PDB entry 9B6O | electron microscopy, 2.61 A resolution | chains H and L of the 8 polymer chains in the assembly

== Chain H ==
Molecule: Fab1-2 heavy chain
Organism: Homo sapiens
Chain sequence (120 residues; numbered 20 to 139; the number before each row is that of its first residue):
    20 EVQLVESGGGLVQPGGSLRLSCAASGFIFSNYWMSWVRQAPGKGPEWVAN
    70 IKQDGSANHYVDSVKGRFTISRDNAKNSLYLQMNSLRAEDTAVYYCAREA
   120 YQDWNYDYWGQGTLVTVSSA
Disulfide bonds: Cys41-Cys115

== Chain L ==
Molecule: Fab1-2 light chain
Organism: Homo sapiens
Chain sequence (107 residues; row label = number of the first residue in the row):
    23 DIQMTQSPSSLSASVGDRVTVTCRASEFISRYLNWYQQKPGKAPKVLIYA
    73 ASSLQSGVPSRFSGSGSGTDFTLTISSLQPEDFATYYCQQSYSTPYTFGQ
   123 GTKLEIK
Disulfide bonds: Cys45-Cys110

== How chain H and chain L interact ==
Pairs across the interface (31):
  Gln58(H) - Gln60(L)  hydrogen bond
  Gln58(H) - Tyr109(L)
  Gly63(H) - Tyr109(L)
  Pro64(H) - Tyr109(L)
  Pro64(H) - Phe120(L)
  Trp66(H) - Pro117(L)  hydrophobic
  Trp66(H) - Tyr118(L)
  Asn69(H) - Thr116(L)
  Asn69(H) - Tyr118(L)
  Tyr114(H) - Lys64(L)
  Tyr114(H) - Ala65(L)  hydrophobic
  Glu118(H) - Tyr118(L)
  Gln121(H) - Tyr54(L)
  Asp122(H) - Tyr54(L)
  Asp122(H) - Tyr71(L)
  Asp122(H) - Ala72(L)
  Asp122(H) - Ser113(L)
  Trp123(H) - Ser113(L)
  Trp123(H) - Tyr118(L)
  Asn124(H) - Asn56(L)
  Asn124(H) - Tyr58(L)
  Asn124(H) - Val68(L)
  Asn124(H) - Tyr71(L)
  Tyr125(H) - Tyr58(L)  hydrogen bond (backbone-side chain)
  Tyr125(H) - Gln111(L)
  Tyr125(H) - Tyr118(L)
  Tyr125(H) - Phe120(L)  hydrophobic
  Trp128(H) - Tyr58(L)
  Trp128(H) - Ala65(L)  hydrophobic
  Trp128(H) - Pro66(L)  hydrogen bond (side chain-backbone)
  Gly129(H) - Ala65(L)
Other interface residues (no listed pair), chain H (20 interface residues in all): Ser54, Val56, Lys62, His78, Val80, Asp126

== Summary ==
Chain H and chain L form an interface of 20 and 17 residues respectively, with 3 hydrogen bonds. Polar
contacts include Gln58(H)-Gln60(L), Tyr125(H)-Tyr58(L) and Trp128(H)-Pro66(L).
Here chain H is Fab1-2 heavy chain and chain L is Fab1-2 light chain, both from Homo sapiens. Entry 9B6O
(Fab1-2 in complex with the capsid of Adeno-associated virus type 9) was determined by electron microscopy,
deposited together with 9B6N, 9B6Q, 9B6R, 9B6S, 9B6T, 9B7K and 9 further entries.
